3I6M - chain A; structure by X-ray diffraction, 2.26 A resolution.

== Chain A ==
Protein: Acetylcholinesterase
Source organism: Torpedo californica
Notes: EC 3.1.1.7
Reference sequence: P04058 (ACES_TORCA); residues 2-535 here correspond to UniProt positions 23-556 (UniProt number = residue number + 21)
Chain sequence (534 residues; each row starts with the number of its first residue):
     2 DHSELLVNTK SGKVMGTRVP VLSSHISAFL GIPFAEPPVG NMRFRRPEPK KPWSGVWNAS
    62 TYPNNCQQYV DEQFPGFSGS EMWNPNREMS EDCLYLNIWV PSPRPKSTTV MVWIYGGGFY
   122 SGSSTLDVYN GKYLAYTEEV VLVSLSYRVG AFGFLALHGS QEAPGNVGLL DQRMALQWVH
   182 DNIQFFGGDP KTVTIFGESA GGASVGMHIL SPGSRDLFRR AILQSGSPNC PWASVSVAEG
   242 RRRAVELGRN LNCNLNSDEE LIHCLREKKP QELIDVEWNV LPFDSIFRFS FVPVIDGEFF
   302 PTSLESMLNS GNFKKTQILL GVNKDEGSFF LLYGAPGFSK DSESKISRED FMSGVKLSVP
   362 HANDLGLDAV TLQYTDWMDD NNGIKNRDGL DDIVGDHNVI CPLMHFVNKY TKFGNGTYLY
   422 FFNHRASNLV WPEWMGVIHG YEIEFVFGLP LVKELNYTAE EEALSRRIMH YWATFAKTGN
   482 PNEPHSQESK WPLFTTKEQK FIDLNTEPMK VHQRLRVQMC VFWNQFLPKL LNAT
Disulfide bonds: Cys67-Cys94, Cys254-Cys265, Cys402-Cys521
Glycans and other covalent adducts: N-acetylglucosamine (NAG) linked to Asn59, Asn416
Residues lining bound ligands: G3X ((4aS,6R,8aS)-3-methoxy-11-(3-piperidin-1-ylpropyl)-5,6,9,10,11,12-hexahydro-4aH-[1]benzofuro[3a,3,2-ef][2]benzazepin-6-ol): Asp72, Trp84, Gly117, Gly118, Gly119, Tyr121, Ser122, Tyr130, Glu199, Ser200, Trp233, Phe288, Phe290, Phe330, Phe331, Tyr334, His440, Gly441
Curated features (UniProtKB/Swiss-Prot):
  - active site: Ser200 (Acyl-ester intermediate), Glu327 (Charge relay system), His440 (Charge relay system)
  - glycosylation (N-linked (GlcNAc...) asparagine): Asn59, Asn416, Asn457, Asn533

== Summary ==
Chain A binds compound G3X. Covalently linked N-acetylglucosamine: at Asn59 and Asn416. UniProt lists 3
active-site residues.
Chain A is Acetylcholinesterase (Torpedo californica); the structure, 3D Structure of Torpedo californica
acetylcholinesterase complexed with N-piperidinopropyl-galanthamine, was determined by X-ray diffraction (same
publication as 3I6Z).
